Entry 7MSU (X-ray diffraction, 2.07 A resolution); this record covers chain A.

# Chain A
Name: Hemolysin, contains CBS domains
From: Methanoculleus thermophilus
UniProt: A0A1G8XA46 (A0A1G8XA46_9EURY); residue numbers follow UniProt; this construct covers 199-322
Chain sequence (132 residues; row label = number of the first residue in the row):
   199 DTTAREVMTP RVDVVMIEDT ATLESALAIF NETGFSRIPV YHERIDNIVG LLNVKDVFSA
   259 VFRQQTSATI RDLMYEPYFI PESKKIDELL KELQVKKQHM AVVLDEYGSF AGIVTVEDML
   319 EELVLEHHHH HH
Unresolved in the structure: 260, 323-330
Sequence notes: expression tag (323-330)
Residues lining bound ligands: ATP (adenosine-5'-triphosphate): Thr207, Asp211, Val212, Val213, Gly232, Phe233, Ser234, Arg235, Ile236, Pro237, Lys253, His297, Met298, Ile311, Thr313, Glu315, Asp316
What the authors report for this chain:
  - binding site for ATP: Thr207, Val212, Val213, Phe233, Ser234, Arg235, Ile236, Met298, Ile311, Thr313, Asp316

# In short
Chain A binds ATP. The paper reports a binding site for ATP at Thr207, Val212 and Val213 among others.
Chain A is Hemolysin, contains CBS domains (Methanoculleus thermophilus); the structure, Crystal structure of
an archaeal CNNM, MtCorB, CBS-pair domain in complex with Mg2+-ATP, was determined by X-ray diffraction
together with 7M1T and 7M1U from the same study.
